PDB entry 7KMF | electron microscopy, 2.91 A resolution | chains B and J of the 10 polymer chains in the assembly

Chain B:
Molecule: Translation initiation factor eIF-2B subunit epsilon
Organism: Homo sapiens
UniProtKB: Q13144 (EI2BE_HUMAN); residue numbers follow UniProt; this construct covers 1-721
Chain sequence (721 residues; numbered 1 to 721; the number before each row is that of its first residue):
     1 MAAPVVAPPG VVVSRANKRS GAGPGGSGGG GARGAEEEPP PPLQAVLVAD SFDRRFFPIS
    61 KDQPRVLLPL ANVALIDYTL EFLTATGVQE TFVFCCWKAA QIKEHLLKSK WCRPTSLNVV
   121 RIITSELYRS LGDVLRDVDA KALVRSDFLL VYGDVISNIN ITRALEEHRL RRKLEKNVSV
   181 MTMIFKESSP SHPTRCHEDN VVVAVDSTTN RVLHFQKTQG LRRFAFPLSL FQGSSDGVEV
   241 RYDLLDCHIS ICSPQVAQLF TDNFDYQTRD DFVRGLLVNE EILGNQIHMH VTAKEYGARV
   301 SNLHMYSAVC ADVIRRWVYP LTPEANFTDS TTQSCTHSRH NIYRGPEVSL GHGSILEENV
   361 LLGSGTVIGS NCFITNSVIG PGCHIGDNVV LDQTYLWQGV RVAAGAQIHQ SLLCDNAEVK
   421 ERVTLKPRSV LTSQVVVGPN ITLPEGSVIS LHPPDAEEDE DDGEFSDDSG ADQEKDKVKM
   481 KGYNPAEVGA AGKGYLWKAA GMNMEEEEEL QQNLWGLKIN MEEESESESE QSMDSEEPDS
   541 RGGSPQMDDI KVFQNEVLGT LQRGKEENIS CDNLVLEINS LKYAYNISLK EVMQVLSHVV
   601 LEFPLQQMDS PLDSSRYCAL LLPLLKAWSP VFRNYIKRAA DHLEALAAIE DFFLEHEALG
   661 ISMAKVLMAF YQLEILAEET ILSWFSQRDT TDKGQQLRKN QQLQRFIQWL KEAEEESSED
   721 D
Disordered / not traced: 1-40, 232-237, 280-284, 465-721
UniProt features mapped onto this chain:
  - modified residue: A2 (N-acetylalanine), R19 (Omega-N-methylarginine), S27 (Phosphoserine), S130 (Phosphoserine), T322 (Phosphothreonine), S450 (Phosphoserine), S466 (Phosphoserine), S469 (Phosphoserine), S532 (Phosphoserine), S540 (Phosphoserine), S544 (Phosphoserine), S717 (Phosphoserine)
  - cross-link (Glycyl lysine isopeptide (Lys-Gly)): K61 (interchain with G-Cter in ubiquitin), K103 (interchain with G-Cter in ubiquitin), K141 (interchain with G-Cter in ubiquitin), K217 (interchain with G-Cter in ubiquitin)
  - natural variant: D62 (D62V: In VWM5), L68 (L68S: In VWM5), V73 (V73G: In VWM5), A74 (A74T: In VWM5), T91 (T91A: In VWM5), L106 (L106F: In VWM5), R113 (R113C: In VWM5; R113H: In VWM5), R195 (R195C: In VWM5; R195H: In VWM5), R269 (R269G: In VWM5; R269Q: In VWM5), D270 (D270H: In VWM5), R299 (R299H: In VWM5), C310 (C310F: In VWM5), 9 further natural variant entries in UniProt

Chain J:
Molecule: Translation initiation factor eIF-2B subunit gamma
Organism: Homo sapiens
UniProtKB: Q9NR50 (EI2BG_HUMAN); residues 1-452 here = UniProt positions 1-452
Chain sequence (452 residues; each row starts with the number of its first residue):
     1 MEFQAVVMAV GGGSRMTDLT SSIPKPLLPV GNKPLIWYPL NLLERVGFEE VIVVTTRDVQ
    61 KALCAEFKMK MKPDIVCIPD DADMGTADSL RYIYPKLKTD VLVLSCDLIT DVALHEVVDL
   121 FRAYDASLAM LMRKGQDSIE PVPGQKGKKK AVEQRDFIGV DSTGKRLLFM ANEADLDEEL
   181 VIKGSILQKH PRIRFHTGLV DAHLYCLKKY IVDFLMENGS ITSIRSELIP YLVRKQFSSA
   241 SSQQGQEEKE EDLKKKELKS LDIYSFIKEA NTLNLAPYDA CWNACRGDRW EDLSRSQVRC
   301 YVHIMKEGLC SRVSTLGLYM EANRQVPKLL SALCPEEPPV HSSAQIVSKH LVGVDSLIGP
   361 ETQIGEKSSI KRSVIGSSCL IKDRVTITNC LLMNSVTVEE GSNIQGSVIC NNAVIEKGAD
   421 IKDCLIGSGQ RIEAKAKRVN EVIVGNDQLM EI
Disordered / not traced: 10-35, 55-74, 80-86, 134-154, 172-173, 215-225, 238-239, 244-259, 268-452
UniProt features mapped onto this chain:
  - modified residue: M1 (N-acetylmethionine), S260 (Phosphoserine)
  - natural variant: L27 (L27Q: In VWM3), G47 (G47E: In VWM3), A87 (A87V: In VWM3), R225 (R225Q: In VWM3), I346 (I346T: In VWM3)

Chain B / chain J interface:
Pairs across the interface (29; chain B residue first):
  S207(B) with R194(J)
  R222(B) with G184(J), hydrogen bond (backbone-backbone)
  R223(B) with V181(J); I182(J)
  F224(B) with L180(J); V181(J); I182(J), hydrogen bond (backbone-backbone); G184(J); L187(J), hydrophobic
  A225(B) with E179(J)
  F226(B) with E179(J); L180(J), hydrogen bond (backbone-backbone); I182(J), hydrophobic
  L228(B) with E178(J)
  F231(B) with L180(J), hydrophobic
  V238(B) with F195(J)
  E239(B) with R192(J), salt bridge; I193(J); R194(J), salt bridge
  V240(B) with P191(J); R192(J); I193(J), hydrogen bond (backbone-backbone); F195(J), hydrophobic
  R241(B) with P191(J); R192(J)
  Y242(B) with L187(J); P191(J), hydrogen bond (backbone-backbone)
  D243(B) with P191(J); R192(J)
Other interface residues (no listed pair), chain B (17 interface residues in all): P190, V202, P227
Other interface residues (no listed pair), chain J (14 interface residues in all): K183, Q188

Overview:
17 residues of chain B face 14 of chain J across their interface; the contacts include 5 hydrogen bonds and 2
salt bridges. Polar pairs include E239(B)-R192(J), E239(B)-R194(J) and R222(B)-G184(J).
Here chain B is Translation initiation factor eIF-2B subunit epsilon and chain J is Translation initiation
factor eIF-2B subunit gamma, both from Homo sapiens. Entry 7KMF (Sugar phosphate activation of the stress
sensor eIF2B) was determined by electron microscopy together with 7KMA from the same study.
